PDB entry 3A25 | X-ray diffraction, 2.30 A resolution | chain A

== Chain A ==
Protein: Uncharacterized protein PH0793
Source organism: Pyrococcus horikoshii
UniProtKB: O58523 (O58523_PYRHO); numbering as in UniProt (aligned over 1-278)
Chain sequence (301 residues; numbered -22 to 278; the number before each row is that of its first residue; numbers below 1 keep their minus sign (Met-22 is residue -22)):
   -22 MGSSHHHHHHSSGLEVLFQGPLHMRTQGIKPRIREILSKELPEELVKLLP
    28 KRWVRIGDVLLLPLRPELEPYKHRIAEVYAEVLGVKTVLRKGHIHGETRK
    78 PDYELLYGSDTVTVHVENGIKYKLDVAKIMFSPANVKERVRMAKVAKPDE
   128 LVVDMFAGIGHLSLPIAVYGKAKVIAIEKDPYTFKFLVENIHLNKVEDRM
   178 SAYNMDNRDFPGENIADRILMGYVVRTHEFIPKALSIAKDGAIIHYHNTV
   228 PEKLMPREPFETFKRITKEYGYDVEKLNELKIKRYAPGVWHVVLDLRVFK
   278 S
Not modelled in the structure: -22 to 5, 70-78
Differences from the reference sequence: expression tag (-22 to 0)
UniProt features mapped onto this chain:
  - binding site (S-adenosyl-L-methionine): Ser109, Arg116, Glu155, Asp183, Asn184
  - mutagenesis: Arg76 (R76A: Loss of activity), Met107 (M107A: Decrease in activity), Asn112 (N112A: Loss of activity), Arg116 (R116A: Loss of activity), His138 (H138A: Decrease in activity), Pro142 (P142A: Decrease in activity), Glu155 (E155A: Loss of activity), Asp183 (D183A: Decrease in activity), Gly199 (G199N: Decrease in activity)
Ligand contacts: S-adenosylmethionine (SAM): Met107, Phe108, Ser109, Asn112, Arg116, Met132, Phe133, Gly135, His138, Ile154, Glu155, Lys156, Asp157, Thr160, Met182, Asp183, Asn184, Arg185, Gly199, Tyr200, Phe207
From the paper describing this entry:
  - binding site for S-adenosylmethionine: Met107, Ser109, Asn112, Arg116, Phe133, Glu155, Asp183, Asn184, Tyr200, Phe207
  - mutagenesis - R76A, H138A, P142A, E155A, D183A, G199N: decreased catalytic activity
  - specificity-determining residues: His138, Pro142
  - specificity-determining residues: Asn112 (by similarity / conservation)
  - mutagenesis - M107A, N112A, R116A: abolished catalytic activity
  - conformationally variable residues (order/disorder transition): Ile6 to Leu18

== In short ==
Bound to chain A: S-adenosylmethionine. Curated annotation (UniProt) lists 5 S-adenosyl-L-methionine-binding
residues and 9 mutagenesis sites. From the paper: a binding site for S-adenosylmethionine at Met107, Ser109
and Asn112 among others; R76A, H138A and P142A, among others, reduce catalytic activity; 9 substitutions were
tested in all.
Chain A is Uncharacterized protein PH0793 (Pyrococcus horikoshii); the structure, Crystal structure of P.
horikoshii TYW2 in complex with AdoMet, was determined by X-ray diffraction, deposited together with 3A26 and
3A27.
